Entry 8G4X (electron microscopy, 2.56 A resolution); this record covers chains H and L of the 7 polymer chains in the assembly.

== Chain H ==
Protein: Heavy Chain of 8E3 Fab
From: Mus musculus
Notes: antibody fragment or engineered binder
Sequence (223 residues; each row starts with the number of its first residue; a row labelled like 82A-82C holds insertion residues (82A, then the next letters in order)):
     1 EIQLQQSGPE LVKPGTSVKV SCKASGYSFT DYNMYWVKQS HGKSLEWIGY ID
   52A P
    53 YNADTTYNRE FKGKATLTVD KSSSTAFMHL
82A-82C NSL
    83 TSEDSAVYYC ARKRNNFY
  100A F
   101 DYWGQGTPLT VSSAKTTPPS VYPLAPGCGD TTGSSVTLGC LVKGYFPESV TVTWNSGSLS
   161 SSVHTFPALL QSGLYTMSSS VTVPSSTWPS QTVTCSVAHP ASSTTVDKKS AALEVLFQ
Unresolved in the structure: 113-218
Disulfides: Cys22-Cys92

== Chain L ==
Protein: Light Chain of 8E3 Fab
From: Mus musculus
Notes: antibody fragment or engineered binder
Sequence (213 residues; row label = number of the first residue in the row):
     1 YIVMTQSPKS MSMSLGERVT LSCRASEYVG SYVSWYQQKP EQSPKLLIYG ASNRYTGVPD
    61 RFAGSGSATD FTLTITSVQA EDLADYHCGQ TYNYPTFGGG TKLEIKRADA APTVSIFPPS
   121 SEQLTSGGAS VVCFLNNFYP KDINVKWKID GSERQNGVLN SWTDQDSKDS TYSMSSTLTL
   181 TKDEYERHNS YTCEATHKTS TSPIVKSFNR NEC
Unresolved in the structure: 106-213
Disulfides: Cys23-Cys88

== Chain H / chain L interface ==
Pairs across the interface (30; chain H residue first):
  Tyr35(H) - Pro95(L)  hydrophobic
  Gln39(H) - His87(L)
  Ser44(H) - Gly98(L)
  Leu45(H) - Phe97(L)  hydrophobic
  Trp47(H) - Tyr94(L)  hydrophobic
  Trp47(H) - Pro95(L)
  Tyr50(H) - Tyr94(L)
  Thr58(H) - Tyr94(L)
  Asn60(H) - Tyr1(L)  hydrogen bond
  Arg61(H) - Tyr1(L)  hydrogen bond (backbone-side chain)
  Tyr91(H) - Gln42(L)
  Tyr91(H) - Ser43(L)
  Asn98(H) - Tyr32(L)
  Asn98(H) - Thr91(L)  hydrogen bond (backbone-side chain)
  Phe99(H) - Ser31(L)
  Phe99(H) - Tyr32(L)  hydrophobic
  Phe99(H) - Gly50(L)
  Phe99(H) - Thr91(L)  hydrogen bond (backbone-side chain)
  Tyr100(H) - Leu46(L)  hydrophobic
  Tyr100(H) - Tyr49(L)  hydrophobic
  Phe100A(H) - Tyr36(L)
  Phe100A(H) - Thr91(L)
  Phe100A(H) - Pro95(L)  hydrophobic
  Phe100A(H) - Phe97(L)  hydrophobic
  Asp101(H) - Tyr55(L)  hydrogen bond
  Tyr102(H) - Tyr55(L)
  Trp103(H) - Tyr36(L)
  Trp103(H) - Pro44(L)
  Trp103(H) - Phe97(L)  hydrophobic
  Gly104(H) - Ser43(L)  hydrogen bond (backbone-side chain)
Also at the interface, not in a pair above, chain H (21 interface residues in all): Val37, Lys95, Gln105
Also at the interface, not in a pair above, chain L (20 interface residues in all): Ser34, Lys45, Gly99

== In short ==
21 residues of chain H face 20 of chain L across their interface, with 6 hydrogen bonds. Among the polar pairs
are Asn60(H)-Tyr1(L), Arg61(H)-Tyr1(L) and Asn98(H)-Thr91(L).
Here chain H is Heavy Chain of 8E3 Fab and chain L is Light Chain of 8E3 Fab, both from Mus musculus. Entry
8G4X (Native GABA-A receptor from the mouse brain, meta-alpha1-alpha3-beta2-gamma2 subtype, in complex with
GABA and allopregnanolone) was determined by electron microscopy together with 8FOI, 8G4N, 8G4O, 8G5F, 8G5G
and 8G5H from the same study.
